Entry 9B31 (electron microscopy, 3.20 A resolution); this record covers chains B and C of the 5 polymer chains in the assembly.

Chain B:
Molecule: Histone H2A
From: Saccharomyces cerevisiae
Reference sequence: A0A6A5Q402 (A0A6A5Q402_YEASX); residues 1-131 here correspond to UniProt positions 2-132 (UniProt number = residue number + 1)
Chain sequence (131 residues; row label = number of the first residue in the row):
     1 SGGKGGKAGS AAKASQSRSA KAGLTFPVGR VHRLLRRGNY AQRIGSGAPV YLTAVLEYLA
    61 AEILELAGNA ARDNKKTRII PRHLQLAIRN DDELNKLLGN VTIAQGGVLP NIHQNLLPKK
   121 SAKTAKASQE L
Not modelled in the structure: 1-16, 100-131

Chain C:
Molecule: Histone H2B
From: Saccharomyces cerevisiae
Reference sequence: A0A6A5Q1U6 (A0A6A5Q1U6_YEASX); residues 1-130 here correspond to UniProt positions 2-131 (UniProt number = residue number + 1)
Chain sequence (130 residues; each row starts with the number of its first residue):
     1 SSAAEKKPAS KAPAEKKPAA KKTSTSVDGK KRSKVRKETY SSYIYKVLKQ THPDTGISQK
    61 SMSILNSFVN DIFERIATEA SKLAAYNKKS TISAREIQTA VRLILPGELA KHAVSEGTRA
   121 VTKYSSSTQA
Not modelled in the structure: 1-36, 127-130

Chain B / chain C interface:
Pairs across the interface (94):
  Arg18(B) with Tyr124(C)
  Lys21(B) with Lys123(C); Ser126(C), hydrogen bond (side chain-backbone)
  Ala22(B) with Ala120(C); Lys123(C)
  Thr25(B) with Tyr43(C); Val47(C); Gln50(C)
  Phe26(B) with Tyr40(C), hydrophobic; Tyr43(C), hydrophobic; Val47(C), hydrophobic
  Pro27(B) with Tyr43(C)
  Arg30(B) with Lys37(C)
  Val31(B) with Tyr40(C); Phe73(C), hydrophobic
  Leu34(B) with Tyr40(C); Phe73(C), hydrophobic
  Tyr40(B) with Ala77(C); Ser81(C), hydrogen bond (backbone-side chain); Ile92(C), hydrophobic
  Ala41(B) with Ser90(C); Ile92(C), hydrophobic
  Gln42(B) with Ser90(C), hydrogen bond (backbone-backbone)
  Arg43(B) with Ser90(C), hydrogen bond; Thr91(C), hydrogen bond; Ile92(C), hydrogen bond (backbone-backbone)
  Ile44(B) with Ile92(C)
  Gly45(B) with Thr91(C); Ile92(C), hydrogen bond (backbone-backbone)
  Ser46(B) with Tyr124(C)
  Gly47(B) with Val121(C)
  Ala48(B) with Ile92(C)
  Val50(B) with Ala120(C); Val121(C), hydrophobic; Tyr124(C), hydrophobic
  Tyr51(B) with Ile97(C), hydrophobic; Gln98(C), hydrogen bond; Val114(C), hydrogen bond (side chain-backbone); Gly117(C); Thr118(C); Val121(C), hydrophobic
  Leu52(B) with Phe73(C), hydrophobic; Ile76(C), hydrophobic
  Ala54(B) with Glu116(C); Gly117(C); Ala120(C), hydrophobic
  Val55(B) with Val101(C), hydrophobic; Ala113(C)
  Leu56(B) with Val69(C); Ile72(C), hydrophobic; Phe73(C), hydrophobic
  Glu57(B) with Val47(C)
  Tyr58(B) with Leu109(C); His112(C); Ala113(C); Glu116(C)
  Leu59(B) with Ile72(C), hydrophobic
  Ala61(B) with Val47(C), hydrophobic
  Ile63(B) with Leu65(C), hydrophobic
  Leu64(B) with Ile44(C); Val47(C), hydrophobic; Leu48(C); Ile57(C), hydrophobic; Leu65(C), hydrophobic
  Glu65(B) with Thr51(C); His52(C)
  Gly68(B) with His52(C)
  Asn69(B) with His52(C)
  Arg72(B) with His52(C), hydrogen bond; Thr55(C), hydrogen bond
  Thr77(B) with Thr55(C); Gly56(C), hydrogen bond (backbone-backbone)
  Arg78(B) with Gly56(C); Ser58(C), hydrogen bond
  Ile79(B) with Thr55(C); Gly56(C), hydrogen bond (backbone-backbone); Ile57(C); Ser58(C), hydrogen bond (backbone-backbone); Ser61(C), hydrogen bond (backbone-side chain)
  Ile80(B) with Ser58(C)
  Pro81(B) with Lys60(C); Ser61(C)
  Leu84(B) with Ser61(C); Ile64(C), hydrophobic
  Ile88(B) with Phe68(C), hydrophobic
  Glu93(B) with Pro106(C); Gly107(C); Glu108(C), hydrogen bond (side chain-backbone); Leu109(C)
  Leu94(B) with Leu109(C), hydrophobic
  Leu97(B) with Arg75(C), hydrogen bond (backbone-side chain); Ile104(C), hydrophobic; Pro106(C)
  Leu98(B) with Ile72(C), hydrophobic
Interface residues without a listed pair, chain B (49 interface residues in all): Leu24, Leu35, Glu62, Lys96
Interface residues without a listed pair, chain C (53 interface residues in all): Thr39, Gln59, Thr78, Ser93, Ala94, Leu105

Summary:
Chain B and chain C form an interface of 49 and 53 residues respectively; the contacts include 18 hydrogen
bonds. Polar contacts include Lys21(B)-Ser126(C), Tyr40(B)-Ser81(C) and Arg43(B)-Ser90(C).
Here chain B is Histone H2A and chain C is Histone H2B, both from Saccharomyces cerevisiae. Entry 9B31
(Cryo-EM structure of yeast (Nap1)2-Kap114-H2A-H2B) was determined by electron microscopy, deposited together
with 9B23, 9B3F and 9B3I.
